5IUC - chain A; structure by X-ray diffraction, 1.25 A resolution.

[Chain A]
Name: Platelet binding protein GspB
From: Streptococcus gordonii
Notes: fragment: binding region, Siglec domain
UniProtKB: Q939N5 (GSPB_STRGN); residue numbers follow UniProt; this construct covers 399-521
Chain sequence (127 residues; each row starts with the number of its first residue):
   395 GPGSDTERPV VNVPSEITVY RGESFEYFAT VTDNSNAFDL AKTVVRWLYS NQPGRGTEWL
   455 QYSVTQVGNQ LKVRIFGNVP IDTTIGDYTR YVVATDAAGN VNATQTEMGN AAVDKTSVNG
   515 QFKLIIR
Not modelled in the structure: 395-398
Sequence notes: expression tag (395-398); conflict S444 (Asn in Q939N5)
Bound ions: Mg2+: D399, E401, D427, N428, D490
Curated features (UniProtKB/Swiss-Prot):
  - site (Important for interaction with host glycoprotein and virulence): Y443, R484, Y485
  - mutagenesis: Y443 (Y443F: Strongly reduced interaction with GP1BA carbohydrate chains), R484 (R484E: Strongly reduced interaction with GP1BA carbohydrate chains. Strongly reduced platelet binding), Y485 (Y485F: Strongly reduced interaction with GP1BA carbohydrate chains)
What the authors report for this chain:
  - binding site for beta-D-galactopyranose: Y443, T483
  - mutagenesis - R484E: decreased binding to biotinylated sialyl-T antigen
  - mutagenesis - R484E: decreased binding to human platelets

[In short]
The Mg2+ site is built by D399, E401, D427, N428 and D490. From UniProt: 3 mutagenesis sites. The paper
reports a binding site for beta-D-galactopyranose at Y443 and T483; R484E reduces binding to biotinylated
sialyl-T antigen.
Chain A is Platelet binding protein GspB (Streptococcus gordonii); the structure, Crystal structure of the
GspB siglec domain with sialyl T antigen bound, was determined by X-ray diffraction (same publication as 3QC5
and 3QC6).
